4NER - chain A; structure by X-ray diffraction, 1.60 A resolution.

# Chain A
Molecule: Blue copper oxidase CueO
Organism: Escherichia coli
UniProtKB: P36649 (CUEO_ECOLI); residues 29-516 here = UniProt positions 29-516
Sequence (489 residues; numbered 29 to 517; the number before each row is that of its first residue):
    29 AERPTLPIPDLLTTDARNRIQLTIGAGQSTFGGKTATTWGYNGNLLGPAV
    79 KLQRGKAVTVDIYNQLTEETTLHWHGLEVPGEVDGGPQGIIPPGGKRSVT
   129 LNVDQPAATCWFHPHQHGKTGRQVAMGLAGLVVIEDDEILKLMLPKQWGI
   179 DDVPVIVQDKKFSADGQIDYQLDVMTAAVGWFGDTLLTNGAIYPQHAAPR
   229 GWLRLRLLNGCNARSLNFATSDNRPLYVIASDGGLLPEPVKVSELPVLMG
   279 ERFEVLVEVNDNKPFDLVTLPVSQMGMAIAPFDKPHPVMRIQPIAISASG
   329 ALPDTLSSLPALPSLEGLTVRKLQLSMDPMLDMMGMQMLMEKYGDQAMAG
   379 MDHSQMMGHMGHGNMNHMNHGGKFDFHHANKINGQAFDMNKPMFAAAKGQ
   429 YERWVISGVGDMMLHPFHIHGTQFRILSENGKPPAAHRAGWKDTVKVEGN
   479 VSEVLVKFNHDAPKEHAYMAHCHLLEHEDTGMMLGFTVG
Disordered / not traced: 382-394
Construct notes: expression tag (517)
Ion coordination: Cu ion site 1: His101, His446 (together with oxygen atom); Cu ion site 2: His103, His141, His501 (together with hydroxide ion, oxygen atom); Cu ion site 3: His143, His448, His499 (together with hydroxide ion, oxygen atom); Cu ion site 4: His443, Cys500, His505
Ligand contacts:
  - oxygen atom (O): His101, His103, His141, His143, His446, His448, His499, His501
  - hydroxide ion (OH): His101, His103, His141, His143, His446, His448, His499, His501, Glu506
Curated features (UniProtKB/Swiss-Prot):
  - binding site (Cu cation): His101, His103, His141, His143, His443, His446, His448, His499, Cys500, His501, His505
  - mutagenesis: Glu106 (E106F: Increases oxidase activity with ABTS as substrate), Gly304 (G304K: Retains 20% of cuprous oxidase activity. Increases oxidase activity with ABTS as substrate. Shows dramatic conformational changes in methionine-rich helix and the relative regulatory loop), Met355 (M355L: Almost loss of oxidase activity with 2,6-DMP as substrate. Loss of the copper tolerance phenotype), Pro357 to His406 (Retains only 10% of cuprous oxidase activity. 30-fold and 10-fold increase in activities with ABTS and pPD, respectively, in the absence of exogenous Cu(2+), but does not change these activities in ...), Asp360 (D360A: Strong decrease in oxidase activity with 2,6-DMP as substrate. Loss of the copper tolerance phenotype), Asp439 (D439A: Decrease in oxidase activity with 2,6-DMP as substrate), Met441 (M441L: Strong decrease in oxidase activity with 2,6-DMP as substrate. Affects copper incorporation into the T1 copper site), Cys500 to His501 (Residual DMP oxidase activity and loss of resistance to copper. Decreases copper content), Cys500 (C500S: Loss of cuprous oxidase activity)
What the authors report for this chain:
  - Cu ion coordination: His103, His141
  - contacts within the chain: His103-Trp139 (pi stacking)

# In short
Chain A binds hydroxide ion and oxygen atom. His101 and His446 form the Cu ion site 1. His103, His141 and
His501 coordinate Cu ion site 2. UniProt lists 11 Cu cation-binding residues and 10 mutagenesis sites. From
the paper: Cu ion coordination by His103 and His141; contacts within the chain involving Trp139 and His103.
Chain A is Blue copper oxidase CueO (Escherichia coli); the structure, Multicopper Oxidase CueO (data1), was
determined by X-ray diffraction together with 4E9V, 4E9W, 4E9X and 4E9Y from the same study.
